3GE7 - chain A; structure by X-ray diffraction, 1.50 A resolution.

# Chain A
Molecule: Queuine tRNA-ribosyltransferase
Source organism: Zymomonas mobilis
Notes: EC 2.4.2.29
UniProtKB: P28720 (TGT_ZYMMO); residues 1-386 here = UniProt positions 1-386
Sequence (386 residues; numbered 1 to 386; the number before each row is that of its first residue):
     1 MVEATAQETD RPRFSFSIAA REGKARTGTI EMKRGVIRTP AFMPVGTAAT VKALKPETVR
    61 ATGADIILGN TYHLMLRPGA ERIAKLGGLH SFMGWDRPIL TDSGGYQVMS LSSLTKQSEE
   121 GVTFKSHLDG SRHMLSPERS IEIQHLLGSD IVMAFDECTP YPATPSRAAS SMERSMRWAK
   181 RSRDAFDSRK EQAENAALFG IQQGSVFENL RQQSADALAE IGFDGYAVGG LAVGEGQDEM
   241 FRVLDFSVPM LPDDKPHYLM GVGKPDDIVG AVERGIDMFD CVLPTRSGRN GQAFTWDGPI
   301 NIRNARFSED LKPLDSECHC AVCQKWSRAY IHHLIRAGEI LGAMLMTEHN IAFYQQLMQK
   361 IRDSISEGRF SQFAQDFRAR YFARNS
Disordered / not traced: 1-10, 110-114, 125-133, 384-386
Swiss-Prot annotation at these positions:
  - region (RNA binding): Gly-261 to Asp-267, Thr-285 to Arg-289
  - active site: Asp-102 (Proton acceptor), Asp-280 (Nucleophile)
  - binding site (substrate): Asp-102 to Tyr-106, Asp-156, Gln-203, Gly-230
  - binding site (Zn(2+)): Cys-318, Cys-320, Cys-323, His-349
  - mutagenesis: Ser-103 (S103A: Strongly reduces activity), Asp-156 (D156A: Abolishes catalytic activity), Asp-280 (D280N: Abolishes catalytic activity)
Bound ions: Zn2+: Cys-318, Cys-320, Cys-323, His-349
Ligand contacts: AFQ (6-amino-4-{2-[(cyclopentylmethyl)amino]ethyl}-2-(methylamino)-1,7-dihydro-8H-imidazo[4,5-g]quinazolin-8-one): Val-45, Gly-46, Leu-68, Gly-69, Asn-70, Asp-102, Ser-103, Tyr-106, Gln-107, Asp-156, Cys-158, Ile-201, Gln-203, Gly-229, Gly-230, Leu-231, Ala-232, Val-233, Tyr-258, Met-260, Gly-261, Asp-280

# In short
Bound to chain A: compound AFQ. Cys-318, Cys-320, Cys-323 and His-349 form the Zn2+ site. UniProt lists
active-site residues Asp-102 and Asp-280, 8 substrate-binding residues, 4 Zn2+-binding residues and 3
mutagenesis sites.
Chain A is Queuine tRNA-ribosyltransferase (Zymomonas mobilis); the structure, tRNA-guanine transglycosylase
in complex with
6-amino-4-{2-[(cyclopentylmethyl)amino]ethyl}-2-(methylamino)-1,7-dihydro-8H-imidazo[4,5-g]quinazolin-8-one,
was determined by X-ray diffraction together with 3GC4, 3GC5, 3EOS and 3EOU from the same study.
